7M2N - chains C and D of the 4 polymer chains in the assembly; structure by X-ray diffraction, 2.50 A resolution.

Chain C (and D):
Molecule: L-lactate dehydrogenase A chain
Organism: Homo sapiens
Notes: EC 1.1.1.27; chain D of this document is another copy of the same molecule, construct and numbering; everything in this record applies to it too
UniProtKB: P00338 (LDHA_HUMAN); residues 0-331 here correspond to UniProt positions 1-332 (UniProt number = residue number + 1)
Chain sequence (338 residues; numbered 0 to 337; the number before each row is that of its first residue; numbering starts at 0):
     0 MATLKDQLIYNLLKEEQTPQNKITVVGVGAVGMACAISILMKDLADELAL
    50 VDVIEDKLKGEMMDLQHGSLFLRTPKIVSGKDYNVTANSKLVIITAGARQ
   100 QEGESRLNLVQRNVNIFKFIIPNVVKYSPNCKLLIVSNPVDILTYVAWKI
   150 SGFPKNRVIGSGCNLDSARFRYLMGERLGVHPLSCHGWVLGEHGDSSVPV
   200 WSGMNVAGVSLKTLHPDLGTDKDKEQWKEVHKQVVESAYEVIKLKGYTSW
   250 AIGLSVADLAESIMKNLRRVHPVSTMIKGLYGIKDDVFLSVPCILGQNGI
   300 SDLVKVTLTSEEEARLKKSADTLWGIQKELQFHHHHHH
Not modelled in the structure: 0, 332-337
Sequence notes: expression tag (332-337)
Small-molecule neighbours:
  - NADH (NAI; 1,4-dihydronicotinamide adenine dinucleotide): Val25, Gly26, Val27, Gly28, Ala29, Val30, Gly31, Asp51, Val52, Ile53, Lys56, Tyr82, Thr94, Ala95, Gly96, Arg98, Ile115, Ile119, Val135, Ser136, Asn137, Val139, Ser160, Gly161, Leu164, His192, Tyr246, Thr247, Ile251
  - YOJ (5-[(5'-{1-(4-carboxy-1,3-thiazol-2-yl)-5-(cyclopropylmethyl)-4-[(3-fluoro-4-sulfamoylphenyl)methyl]-1H-pyrazol-3-yl}-2'-fluoro[1,1'-biphenyl]-4-yl)oxy]-1H-1,2,3-triazole-4-carboxylic acid): Arg105, Leu106, Leu108, Val109, Asn137, Pro138, Val139, Asp140, Ile141, Leu164, Arg168, Glu191, His192, Gly193, Asp194, Val234, Ala237, Tyr238, Ile241, Thr247, Leu322, Ile325
Curated features (UniProtKB/Swiss-Prot):
  - active site: His192 (Proton acceptor)
  - binding site (NAD(+)): Arg98, Asn137
  - binding site (substrate): Arg105, Asn137, Arg168, Thr247
  - modified residue: Ala1 (N-acetylalanine), Lys4 (N6-acetyllysine), Tyr9 (Phosphotyrosine), Lys13 (N6-acetyllysine), Thr17 (Phosphothreonine), Lys56 (N6-acetyllysine), Lys80 (N6-acetyllysine), Lys117 (N6-acetyllysine), Lys125 (N6-acetyllysine), Lys223 (N6-acetyllysine), Lys231 (N6-acetyllysine), Tyr238 (Phosphotyrosine), Lys242 (N6-acetyllysine), Thr308 (Phosphothreonine), Ser309 (Phosphoserine), Lys317 (N6-acetyllysine), Thr321 (Phosphothreonine)
  - cross-link: Lys56 (Glycyl lysine isopeptide (Lys-Gly) (interchain with G-Cter in SUMO2))

Interface between chain C and chain D:
Pairs across the interface (120):
  Thr2(C) - Glu224(D)
  Leu3(C) - Leu210(D)  hydrophobic
  Leu3(C) - His214(D)
  Leu3(C) - Glu224(D)  hydrogen bond (backbone-side chain)
  Leu3(C) - Trp226(D)
  Lys4(C) - Arg176(D)
  Lys4(C) - Leu177(D)
  Gln6(C) - Leu213(D)  hydrogen bond (side chain-backbone)
  Leu7(C) - Leu177(D)  hydrophobic
  Leu7(C) - Val205(D)  hydrophobic
  Leu7(C) - Val208(D)  hydrophobic
  Leu7(C) - Leu210(D)  hydrophobic
  Ile8(C) - Leu177(D)
  Ile8(C) - Val179(D)  hydrophobic
  Met32(C) - Trp249(D)  hydrophobic
  Ile36(C) - Trp249(D)  hydrophobic
  Ser37(C) - Met40(D)
  Met40(C) - Ser37(D)
  Met40(C) - Lys41(D)
  Met40(C) - Leu253(D)  hydrophobic
  Lys41(C) - Met40(D)
  Asp55(C) - Leu243(D)
  Lys56(C) - Leu243(D)
  Lys58(C) - Glu239(D)  salt bridge
  Lys58(C) - Leu243(D)
  Gly59(C) - Val240(D)
  Gly59(C) - Leu243(D)
  Gly59(C) - Lys244(D)
  Glu60(C) - Lys244(D)  salt bridge
  Glu60(C) - Trp249(D)  hydrogen bond
  Met62(C) - Ser236(D)
  Met62(C) - Glu239(D)
  Met62(C) - Val240(D)  hydrophobic
  Met62(C) - Leu243(D)  hydrophobic
  Asp63(C) - Val240(D)
  Asp63(C) - Lys244(D)  salt bridge
  Asp63(C) - Thr247(D)
  Asp63(C) - Ser248(D)  hydrogen bond (side chain-backbone)
  Asp63(C) - Trp249(D)  hydrogen bond (side chain-backbone)
  Asp63(C) - Ala250(D)  hydrogen bond (side chain-backbone)
  Leu64(C) - Trp249(D)  hydrophobic
  Gln65(C) - Tyr171(D)  hydrogen bond
  His66(C) - Ala167(D)
  His66(C) - Arg168(D)  hydrogen bond
  His66(C) - Ser236(D)  hydrogen bond
  His66(C) - Val240(D)
  His66(C) - Ala250(D)
  Gly67(C) - Ala250(D)
  Gly67(C) - Leu253(D)
  Ser68(C) - Tyr171(D)
  Ser68(C) - His180(D)
  Leu69(C) - Ala167(D)  hydrophobic
  Leu69(C) - Arg170(D)
  Leu69(C) - Pro181(D)
  Leu69(C) - Leu182(D)
  Phe70(C) - Asn163(D)
  Phe70(C) - Ala167(D)  hydrophobic
  Phe70(C) - Leu253(D)  hydrophobic
  Phe70(C) - Ser254(D)
  Phe70(C) - Asp257(D)
  Leu71(C) - His180(D)
  Arg72(C) - Leu182(D)
  Asn163(C) - Phe70(D)
  Ala167(C) - His66(D)
  Ala167(C) - Leu69(D)  hydrophobic
  Ala167(C) - Phe70(D)  hydrophobic
  Arg168(C) - His66(D)  hydrogen bond
  Arg170(C) - Leu69(D)
  Tyr171(C) - Gln65(D)  hydrogen bond
  Tyr171(C) - Ser68(D)
  Arg176(C) - Lys4(D)
  Leu177(C) - Ile8(D)
  Val179(C) - Ile8(D)  hydrophobic
  His180(C) - Ser68(D)
  His180(C) - Leu71(D)
  Pro181(C) - Ser68(D)
  Pro181(C) - Leu69(D)
  Leu182(C) - Leu69(D)
  Leu182(C) - Arg72(D)
  Val208(C) - Leu7(D)  hydrophobic
  Leu210(C) - Leu3(D)  hydrophobic
  Leu210(C) - Leu7(D)  hydrophobic
  Leu213(C) - Leu3(D)  hydrophobic
  Leu213(C) - Gln6(D)
  Leu213(C) - Leu7(D)  hydrophobic
  His214(C) - Leu3(D)
  Glu224(C) - Thr2(D)
  Glu224(C) - Leu3(D)  hydrogen bond (side chain-backbone)
  Trp226(C) - Leu3(D)
  Ser236(C) - Met62(D)
  Ser236(C) - His66(D)  hydrogen bond
  Glu239(C) - Lys58(D)  salt bridge
  Glu239(C) - Met62(D)
  Val240(C) - Gly59(D)
  Val240(C) - Met62(D)  hydrophobic
  Val240(C) - His66(D)
  Leu243(C) - Asp55(D)
  Leu243(C) - Lys56(D)
  Leu243(C) - Lys58(D)
  Leu243(C) - Gly59(D)
  Lys244(C) - Gly59(D)
  Lys244(C) - Glu60(D)  salt bridge
  Lys244(C) - Asp63(D)  salt bridge
  Thr247(C) - Asp63(D)
  Ser248(C) - Asp63(D)  hydrogen bond (backbone-side chain)
  Trp249(C) - Met32(D)  hydrophobic
  Trp249(C) - Ile36(D)  hydrophobic
  Trp249(C) - Glu60(D)  hydrogen bond
  Trp249(C) - Asp63(D)  hydrogen bond (backbone-side chain)
  Trp249(C) - Leu64(D)  hydrophobic
  Trp249(C) - Trp249(D)  hydrophobic
  Ala250(C) - Asp63(D)  hydrogen bond (backbone-side chain)
  Ala250(C) - His66(D)
  Ala250(C) - Gly67(D)
  Leu253(C) - Met40(D)  hydrophobic
  Leu253(C) - Gly67(D)
  Leu253(C) - Phe70(D)  hydrophobic
  Leu253(C) - Leu71(D)  hydrophobic
  Ser254(C) - Phe70(D)
  Asp257(C) - Phe70(D)
Interface residues without a listed pair, chain C (60 interface residues in all): Ala1, Val205, Leu217, Tyr246
Interface residues without a listed pair, chain D (59 interface residues in all): Leu217, Tyr246

In short:
The interface between chain C and chain D involves 60 residues on one side and 59 on the other, with 17
hydrogen bonds and 6 salt bridges. Polar pairs include Lys58(C)-Glu239(D), Glu60(C)-Lys244(D) and
Asp63(C)-Lys244(D). Chain C binds NADH and compound YOJ.
Chain C and chain D are both L-lactate dehydrogenase A chain (Homo sapiens); the structure, Crystal structure
of Human Lactate Dehydrogenase A with Inhibitor Compound 15, was determined by X-ray diffraction together with
8FW6 from the same study.
